Entry 5UAH (X-ray diffraction, 4.10 A resolution (low resolution: residue-level contacts below are approximate; hydrogen-bond / salt-bridge calls are withheld)); this record covers chains B and C of the 6 polymer chains in the assembly.

[Chain B]
Molecule: DNA-directed RNA polymerase subunit alpha
Organism: Escherichia coli (strain K12)
Notes: EC 2.7.7.6
Reference sequence: P0A7Z4 (RPOA_ECOLI); residues 1-329 here = UniProt positions 1-329
Amino-acid sequence (329 residues; numbered 1 to 329; the number before each row is that of its first residue):
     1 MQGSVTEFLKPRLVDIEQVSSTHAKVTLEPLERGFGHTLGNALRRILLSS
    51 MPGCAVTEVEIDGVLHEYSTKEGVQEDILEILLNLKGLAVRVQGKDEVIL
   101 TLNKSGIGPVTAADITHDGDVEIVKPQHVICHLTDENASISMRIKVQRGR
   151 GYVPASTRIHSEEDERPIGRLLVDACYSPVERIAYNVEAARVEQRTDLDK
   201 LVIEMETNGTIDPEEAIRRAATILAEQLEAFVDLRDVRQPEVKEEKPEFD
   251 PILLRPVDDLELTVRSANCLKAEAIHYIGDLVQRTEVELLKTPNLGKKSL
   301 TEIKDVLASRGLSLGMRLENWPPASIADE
Not modelled in the structure: 1-5, 161-171, 234-329
UniProt features mapped onto this chain:
  - region: Glu162 to Glu165 (Required for interaction with Crp at class II promoters)
  - modified residue: Arg265 (ADP-ribosylarginine), Lys297 (N6-acetyllysine), Lys298 (N6-acetyllysine)
  - mutagenesis: Arg45 (R45C: In rpoA112; temperature-sensitive, blocks RNA polymerase assembly), Glu162 to Glu165 (5-fold decrease in CRP-class II promoter-dependent transcription), Glu165 (E165K: 5-fold decrease in CRP-class II promoter-dependent transcription), Arg191 (R191C: In rpoA101; temperature-sensitive)

[Chain C]
Molecule: DNA-directed RNA polymerase subunit beta
Organism: Escherichia coli (strain K12)
Notes: EC 2.7.7.6
Reference sequence: P0A8V2 (RPOB_ECOLI); residue numbers follow UniProt; this construct covers 1-1342
Amino-acid sequence (1342 residues; numbered 1 to 1342; the number before each row is that of its first residue):
     1 MVYSYTEKKRIRKDFGKRPQVLDVPYLLSIQLDSFQKFIEQDPEGQYGLE
    51 AAFRSVFPIQSYSGNSELQYVSYRLGEPVFDVQECQIRGVTYSAPLRVKL
   101 RLVIYEREAPEGTVKDIKEQEVYMGEIPLMTDNGTFVINGTERVIVSQLH
   151 RSPGVFFDSDKGKTHSSGKVLYNARIIPYRGSWLDFEFDPKDNLFVRIDR
   201 RRKLPATIILRALNYTTEQILDLFFEKVIFEIRDNKLQMELVPERLRGET
   251 ASFDIEANGKVYVEKGRRITARHIRQLEKDDVKLIEVPVEYIAGKVVAKD
   301 YIDESTGELICAANMELSLDLLAKLSQSGHKRIETLFTNDLDHGPYISET
   351 LRVDPTNDRLSALVEIYRMMRPGEPPTREAAESLFENLFFSEDRYDLSAV
   401 GRMKFNRSLLREEIEGSGILSKDDIIDVMKKLIDIRNGKGEVDDIDHLGN
   451 RRIRSVGEMAENQFRVGLVRVERAVKERLSLGDLDTLMPQDMINAKPISA
   501 AVKEFFGSSQLSQFMVQNNPLSEITHKRRISALGPGGLTRERAGFEVRDV
   551 HPTHYGRVCPIETPEGPNIGLINSLSVYAQTNEYGFLETPYRKVTDGVVT
   601 DEIHYLSAIEEGNYVIAQANSNLDEEGHFVEDLVTCRSKGESSLFSRDQV
   651 DYMDVSTQQVVSVGASLIPFLEHDDANRALMGANMQRQAVPTLRADKPLV
   701 GTGMERAVAVDSGVTAVAKRGGVVQYVDASRIVIKVNEDEMYPGEAGIDI
   751 YNLTKYTRSNQNTCINQMPCVSLGEPVERGDVLADGPSTDLGELALGQNM
   801 RVAFMPWNGYNFEDSILVSERVVQEDRFTTIHIQELACVSRDTKLGPEEI
   851 TADIPNVGEAALSKLDESGIVYIGAEVTGGDILVGKVTPKGETQLTPEEK
   901 LLRAIFGEKASDVKDSSLRVPNGVSGTVIDVQVFTRDGVEKDKRALEIEE
   951 MQLKQAKKDLSEELQILEAGLFSRIRAVLVAGGVEAEKLDKLPRDRWLEL
  1001 GLTDEEKQNQLEQLAEQYDELKHEFEKKLEAKRRKITQGDDLAPGVLKIV
  1051 KVYLAVKRRIQPGDKMAGRHGNKGVISKINPIEDMPYDENGTPVDIVLNP
  1101 LGVPSRMNIGQILETHLGMAAKGIGDKINAMLKQQQEVAKLREFIQRAYD
  1151 LGADVRQKVDLSTFSDEEVMRLAENLRKGMPIATPVFDGAKEAEIKELLK
  1201 LGDLPTSGQIRLYDGRTGEQFERPVTVGYMYMLKLNHLVDDKMHARSTGS
  1251 YSLVTQQPLGGKAQFGGQRFGEMEVWALEAYGAAYTLQEMLTVKSDDVNG
  1301 RTKMYKNIVDGNHQMEPGMPESFNVLLKEIRSLGINIELEDE
Not modelled in the structure: 1-2
Sequence notes: engineered mutation Val516 (Asp in P0A8V2)
Ion coordination: Mg2+: Glu813 (shared with 1 residue of chain D)
Residues lining bound ligands: rifampicin (RFP): Arg143, Ser509, Gln510, Leu511, Ser512, Gln513, Phe514, Val516, His526, Arg529, Ser531, Leu533, Gly534, Arg540, Pro564, Asn568, Ile572, Arg687
UniProt features mapped onto this chain:
  - modified residue (N6-acetyllysine): Lys1022, Lys1200
  - mutagenesis: Ile561 (I561S: Resistant to antibiotics salinamide A and B), Ile569 (I569S: Resistant to antibiotics salinamide A and B), Ala665 (A665E: Resistant to antibiotics salinamide A and B), Asp675 (D675A/G: Resistant to antibiotics salinamide A and B), Asn677 (N677H/K: Resistant to antibiotics salinamide A and B), Leu680 (L680M: Resistant to antibiotics salinamide A and B), Glu813 (E813K: Disrupts the enzyme's active center)
From the paper describing this entry:
  - mutagenesis - D516V, S531L (Kd 263 uM): decreased binding to rifampicin
  - mutagenesis - H526Y (IC50 >= 2 mM): abolished binding to rifampicin

[Interface between chain B and chain C]
Contacting residue pairs - 10 pairs, chain B then chain C:
  Arg33(B) - Glu820(C)
  Arg33(B) - Pro1081(C)
  Arg33(B) - Glu1083(C)
  Gly34(B) - Glu1083(C)
  His37(B) - Asp1084(C)
  His37(B) - Arg1216(C)
  Asn41(B) - Arg1216(C)
  Asn41(B) - Thr1217(C)
  Arg44(B) - Glu1219(C)
  Tyr185(B) - Thr1217(C)

[In short]
Chain B and chain C form an interface of 6 and 7 residues respectively. Chain C binds rifampicin. UniProt
lists 6 mutagenesis sites on chain B; 7 mutagenesis sites on chain C. The paper reports that D516V and S531L
of chain C reduce binding to rifampicin; H526Y of chain C abolishes binding to rifampicin.
Chain B is DNA-directed RNA polymerase subunit alpha and chain C is DNA-directed RNA polymerase subunit beta,
both from Escherichia coli (strain K12); the structure, Escherichia coli RNA polymerase and Rifampin complex,
RpoB D516V mutant, was determined by X-ray diffraction together with 5UAG, 5UAC, 5UAJ, 5UAL and 5UAQ from the
same study.
